4U7S - chains A and B; structure by X-ray diffraction, 2.07 A resolution.

== Chain A (and B) ==
Protein: sdAb A3
Source organism: Lama glama
Notes: chain B of this document is another copy of the same molecule, construct and numbering; everything in this record applies to it too
Chain sequence (133 residues; numbered -3 to 129; the number before each row is that of its first residue; numbers below 1 keep their minus sign (Gly-3 is residue -3)):
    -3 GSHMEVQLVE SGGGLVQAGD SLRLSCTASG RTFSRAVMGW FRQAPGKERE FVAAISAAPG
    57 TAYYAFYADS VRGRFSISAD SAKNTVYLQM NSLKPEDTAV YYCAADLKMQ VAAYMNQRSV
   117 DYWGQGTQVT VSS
Disordered / not traced: -3 to -1

== How chain A and chain B interact ==
Residue-residue contacts - 35 pairs, chain A then chain B:
  Met0(A) with Lys43(B); Glu44(B), hydrogen bond (backbone-backbone)
  Glu1(A) with Gly42(B); Lys43(B), salt bridge; Glu44(B)
  Val2(A) with Gln39(B); Gly42(B), hydrogen bond (backbone-backbone); Lys43(B); Glu44(B)
  Gln3(A) with Glu44(B), hydrogen bond (backbone-side chain)
  Gln39(A) with Val2(B); Gln121(B), hydrogen bond
  Gly42(A) with Glu1(B); Val2(B), hydrogen bond (backbone-backbone)
  Lys43(A) with Met0(B); Val2(B)
  Glu44(A) with Met0(B), hydrogen bond (backbone-backbone); Glu1(B); Val2(B); Gln3(B), hydrogen bond (side chain-backbone); Tyr118(B)
  Arg45(A) with Trp119(B)
  Tyr98(A) with Gln121(B), hydrogen bond
  Gln113(A) with Asp117(B); Tyr118(B)
  Arg114(A) with Arg114(B); Val116(B); Asp117(B)
  Asp117(A) with Gln113(B), hydrogen bond (backbone-side chain); Arg114(B)
  Tyr118(A) with Glu44(B)
  Trp119(A) with Arg45(B); Trp119(B)
  Gln121(A) with Val96(B); Tyr98(B), hydrogen bond
Also at the interface, not in a pair above, chain A (18 interface residues in all): Val96, Val116

== Overview ==
The chain A/chain B interface involves 18 residues from each chain; the contacts include 10 hydrogen bonds and
1 salt bridge. Polar pairs include Glu1(A)-Lys43(B), Gln3(A)-Glu44(B) and Gln39(A)-Gln121(B).
Both chains are sdAb A3 (Lama glama). Entry 4U7S (Homodimeric Single Domain Antibody (sdAb) against
Staphylococcal enterotoxin B (SEB) Crystallized for 5 months) was determined by X-ray diffraction (same
publication as 4W68, 4W70, 4W81, 4TYU and 4U05).
